PDB entry 7SYZ | X-ray diffraction, 2.86 A resolution | chains A and H of the 3 polymer chains in the assembly

[Chain A]
Protein: Attachment glycoprotein
Source organism: Hendra henipavirus
Reference sequence: F4YH71 (F4YH71_9MONO); residue numbers follow UniProt; this construct covers 1-604
Chain sequence (604 residues; numbered 1 to 604; the number before each row is that of its first residue):
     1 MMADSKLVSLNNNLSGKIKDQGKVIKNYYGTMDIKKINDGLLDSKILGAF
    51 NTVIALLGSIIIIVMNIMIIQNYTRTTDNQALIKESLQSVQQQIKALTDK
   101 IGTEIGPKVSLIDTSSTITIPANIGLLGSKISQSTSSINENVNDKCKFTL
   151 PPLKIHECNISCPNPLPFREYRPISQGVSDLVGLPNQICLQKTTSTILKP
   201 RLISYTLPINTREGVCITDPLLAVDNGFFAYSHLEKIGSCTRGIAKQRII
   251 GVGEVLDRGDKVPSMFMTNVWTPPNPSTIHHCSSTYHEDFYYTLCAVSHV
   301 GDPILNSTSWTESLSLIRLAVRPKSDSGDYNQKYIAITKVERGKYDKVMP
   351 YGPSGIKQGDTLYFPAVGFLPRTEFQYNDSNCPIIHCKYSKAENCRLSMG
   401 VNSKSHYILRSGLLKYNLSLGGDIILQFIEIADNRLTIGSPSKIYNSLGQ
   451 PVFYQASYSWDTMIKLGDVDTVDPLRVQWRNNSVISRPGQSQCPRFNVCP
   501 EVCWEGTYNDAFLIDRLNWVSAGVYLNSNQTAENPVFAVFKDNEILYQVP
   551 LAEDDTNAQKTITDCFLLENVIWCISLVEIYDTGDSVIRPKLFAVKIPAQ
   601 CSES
Unresolved in the structure: 1-175, 206-214, 583-585, 604
Disulfide bonds: Cys-189/Cys-601, Cys-216/Cys-240, Cys-282/Cys-295, Cys-382/Cys-395, Cys-387/Cys-499, Cys-493/Cys-503, Cys-565/Cys-574
Covalently attached groups: glycan linked to Asn-306, Asn-378, Asn-481, Asn-529; N-acetylglucosamine (NAG) linked to Asn-417

[Chain H]
Protein: Antibody hAH1.3 Heavy Chain
Source organism: Mus musculus
Notes: antibody fragment or engineered binder
Chain sequence (223 residues; numbered 1 to 215 plus 8 insertion-coded residues; the number before each row is that of its first residue; a row labelled like 82A-82C holds insertion residues (82A, then the next letters in order)):
     1 QIQLVQSGPELKKPGETVKISCTTSGYTFTNYGLNWVKQAPGKGFKWMAW
    51 IN
   52A T
    53 YTGEPTYADDFKGRFAFSLETSASTTYLQI
82A-82C NNL
    83 KNEDMSTYFCARSGYYDG
100A-100D LKAM
   101 DYWGQGTSVTVSSAKTTPPSVYPLAPGSAAQTNSMVTLGCLVKGYFPEPV
   151 TVTWNSGSLSSGVHTFPAVLQSDLYTLSSSVTVPSSTWPSETVTCNVAHP
   201 ASSTKVDKKIVPRDC
Disulfide bonds: Cys-22/Cys-92, Cys-140/Cys-195

[Interface between chain A and chain H]
Residue-residue contacts - 23 pairs, chain A then chain H:
  Ile-384(A) with Glu-56(H); Thr-58(H)
  Ile-385(A) with Trp-50(H); Thr-58(H)
  His-386(A) with Trp-50(H), hydrogen bond; Ser-95(H); Gly-96(H), hydrogen bond (side chain-backbone); Tyr-97(H); Tyr-98(H), hydrogen bond (backbone-backbone); Lys-100B(H)
  Cys-387(A) with Asn-52(H), hydrogen bond (backbone-side chain); Tyr-98(H), hydrophobic
  Lys-388(A) with Thr-30(H); Asn-31(H), hydrogen bond; Asn-52(H), hydrogen bond (backbone-side chain); Tyr-53(H); Thr-54(H); Tyr-97(H)
  Tyr-389(A) with Tyr-53(H), hydrophobic
  Ser-390(A) with Thr-54(H); Glu-56(H)
  Lys-391(A) with Glu-56(H)
  Ala-392(A) with Glu-56(H), hydrogen bond (backbone-side chain)
Interface residues without a listed pair, chain A (11 interface residues in all): Val-498, Cys-499
Interface residues without a listed pair, chain H (15 interface residues in all): Trp-47, Asp-99

[In short]
Chain A and chain H form an interface of 11 and 15 residues respectively, with 7 hydrogen bonds. Polar pairs
include His-386(A)/Trp-50(H), His-386(A)/Gly-96(H) and Cys-387(A)/Asn-52(H). Covalently linked
N-acetylglucosamine: at Asn-417(A).
Here chain A is Attachment glycoprotein (Hendra henipavirus) and chain H is Antibody hAH1.3 Heavy Chain (Mus
musculus). Entry 7SYZ (Hendra virus G protein head domain in complex with cross-neutralizing murine antibody
hAH1.3) was determined by X-ray diffraction (same publication as 7SYY).
